PDB entry 4X1L | X-ray diffraction, 2.16 A resolution | chain A

Chain A:
Molecule: Profilin-1
Organism: Homo sapiens
UniProt: P07737 (PROF1_HUMAN); residue numbers follow UniProt; this construct covers 1-140
Chain sequence (140 residues; row label = number of the first residue in the row):
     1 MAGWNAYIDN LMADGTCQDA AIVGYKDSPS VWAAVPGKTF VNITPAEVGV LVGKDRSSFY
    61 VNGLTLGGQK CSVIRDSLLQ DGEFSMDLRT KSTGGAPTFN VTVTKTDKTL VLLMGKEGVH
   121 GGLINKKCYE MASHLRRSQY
Unresolved in the structure: 1-2, 57-62, 92-96
Curated features (UniProtKB/Swiss-Prot):
  - modified residue: A2 (N-acetylalanine), S28 (Phosphoserine), S57 (Phosphoserine), S85 (Phosphoserine), K105 (N6-acetyllysine), K108 (N6-acetyllysine), Y129 (Phosphotyrosine), S138 (Phosphoserine)
  - cross-link: K54 (Glycyl lysine isopeptide (Lys-Gly) (interchain with G-Cter in SUMO2))
  - natural variant: C71 (C71G: In ALS18), M114 (M114T: In ALS18), E117 (E117G: In ALS18; uncertain significance), G118 (G118V: In ALS18)
What the authors report for this chain:
  - disease-associated variants - C71G, M114T, G118V: decreased stability
  - disease-associated variants - E117G: unchanged stability
  - mutagenesis - H120E: decreased binding to actin
  - contacts within the chain: T90-M114, Q18-M114

Summary:
The paper reports that C71G, M114T and G118V reduce stability; contacts within the chain involving M114, T90
and Q18; 5 substitutions were tested in all.
Chain A is Profilin-1 (Homo sapiens); the structure, Structural basis for mutation-induced destabilization of
Profilin 1 in ALS, was determined by X-ray diffraction, deposited together with 4X1M and 4X25.
